8AYA - chains A and B; structure by X-ray diffraction, 1.74 A resolution.

[Chain A]
Protein: Abscisic acid receptor PYL1
Source organism: Citrus sinensis
Reference sequence: A0A067E666 (A0A067E666_CITSI); residues 1-209 here = UniProt positions 1-209
Chain sequence (209 residues; numbered 1 to 209; the number before each row is that of its first residue):
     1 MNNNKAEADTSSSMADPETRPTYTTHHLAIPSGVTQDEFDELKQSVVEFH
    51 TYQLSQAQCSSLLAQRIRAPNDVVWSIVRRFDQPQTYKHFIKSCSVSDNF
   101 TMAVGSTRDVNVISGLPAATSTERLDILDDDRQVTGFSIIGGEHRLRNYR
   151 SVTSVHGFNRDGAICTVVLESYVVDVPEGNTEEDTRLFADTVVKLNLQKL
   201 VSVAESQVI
Unresolved in the structure: 1-20, 209
Construct notes: conflict Ala57 (Asn in A0A067E666)
Ligand contacts: Quinabactin (A1O): Pro84, Lys88, His89, Phe90, Ile91, Arg108, Val110, Val112, Leu116, Pro117, Ala118, Ser121, Glu123, Phe137, Ile139, His144, Leu146, Tyr149, Phe188, Ala189, Val192, Val193, Asn196
What the authors report for this chain:
  - binding site for Quinabactin: His89, Arg108, Pro117, Glu123, Arg145, Asn196
  - specificity-determining residues: Val112, Phe137 (proposed by the authors, not directly observed)

[Chain B]
Protein: Protein phosphatase 2C 16
Source organism: Arabidopsis thaliana
Notes: EC 3.1.3.16
Reference sequence: Q9CAJ0 (P2C16_ARATH); numbering as in UniProt (aligned over 179-511)
Chain sequence (333 residues; row label = number of the first residue in the row):
   179 RSVYELDCIPLWGVVSIQGNRSEMEDAFAVSPHFLKLPIKMLMGDHEGMS
   229 PSATHLTGHFFGVYDGHGGHKVADYCRDRLHFALAEEIERIKDELCKRNT
   279 GEGRQVQWDKVFTSCFLTVDGEIEGKIGRAVVGSSDKVLEAVASETVGST
   329 AVVALVCSSHIVVSNCGDSRAVLFRGKEAMPLSVDHKPDREDEYARIENA
   379 GGKVIQWQGARVFGVLAMSRSIGDRYLKPYVIPEPEVTFMPRSREDECLI
   429 LASDGLWDVMNNQEVCEIARRRILMWHKKNGAPPLAERGKGIDPACQAAA
   479 DYLSMLALQKGSKDNISIIVIDLKAQRKFKTRT
Unresolved in the structure: 179-185, 222-230, 272-281, 309-313, 508-511
Construct notes: conflict Val192 (Thr in Q9CAJ0), Ala231 (Leu in Q9CAJ0)
Bound ions: Mn2+ site 1: Asp243, Gly244; Mn2+ site 2: Asp243, Asp432, Asp492; Mn2+ site 3: Asp298, Glu302, Gly401; Mn2+ site 4: Asp432, Asp436
UniProt features mapped onto this chain:
  - binding site (Mn(2+)): Asp243, Gly244, Asp432, Asp492
  - site: Trp385 (Lock)
  - mutagenesis: Gly246 (G246D: Reduced phosphatase activity, impaired affinity for PYR/PYL/RCAR receptors, and insensitivity to ABA)
What the authors report for this chain:
  - binding site for Quinabactin: Trp385

[Chain A / chain B interface]
Contacting residue pairs - 36 pairs, chain A then chain B:
  His89(A) - Glu323(B)  salt bridge
  His89(A) - Thr324(B)
  Phe90(A) - Thr324(B)
  Phe90(A) - Tyr404(B)  hydrophobic
  Lys92(A) - Ser200(B)  hydrogen bond
  Lys92(A) - Glu201(B)  salt bridge
  Ile113(A) - Gly246(B)
  Ile113(A) - Thr324(B)
  Ser114(A) - Glu203(B)  hydrogen bond
  Ser114(A) - His245(B)
  Ser114(A) - Gly246(B)  hydrogen bond (side chain-backbone)
  Gly115(A) - Arg389(B)  hydrogen bond (backbone-side chain)
  Gly115(A) - Val393(B)
  Leu116(A) - Gln386(B)
  Leu116(A) - Arg389(B)
  Leu116(A) - Val393(B)  hydrophobic
  Pro117(A) - Trp385(B)
  Pro117(A) - Gln386(B)
  Pro117(A) - Arg389(B)
  Pro117(A) - Gly392(B)
  Pro117(A) - Val393(B)
  Arg145(A) - Trp385(B)
  Leu146(A) - Trp385(B)  hydrophobic
  Pro177(A) - Trp385(B)  hydrophobic
  Asn180(A) - Gln384(B)  hydrogen bond (side chain-backbone)
  Asn180(A) - Trp385(B)
  Asp184(A) - Ile383(B)
  Thr185(A) - Trp385(B)
  Leu187(A) - Lys381(B)
  Leu187(A) - Ile383(B)  hydrophobic
  Leu187(A) - Phe391(B)  hydrophobic
  Phe188(A) - Trp385(B)  hydrophobic
  Phe188(A) - Phe391(B)
  Phe188(A) - Gly392(B)
  Thr191(A) - Phe391(B)
  Leu195(A) - Tyr404(B)  hydrophobic
Other interface residues (no listed pair), chain A (19 interface residues in all): Ala118
Other interface residues (no listed pair), chain B (18 interface residues in all): Gly247

[In short]
Chain A and chain B form an interface of 19 and 18 residues respectively; the contacts include 5 hydrogen
bonds and 2 salt bridges. Polar contacts include His89(A)-Glu323(B), Lys92(A)-Glu201(B) and
Lys92(A)-Ser200(B). Bound to chain A: Quinabactin. From the paper: a binding site for Quinabactin at His89(A),
Arg108(A) and Trp385(B) among others; specificity determinants Val112(A) and Phe137(A).
Chain A is Abscisic acid receptor PYL1 (Citrus sinensis) and chain B is Protein phosphatase 2C 16 (Arabidopsis
thaliana); the structure, X-RAY CRYSTAL STRUCTURE OF THE CsPYL1-A10-HAB1 TERNARY COMPLEX, was determined by
X-ray diffraction (same publication as 6ZUC, 8AY3, 8AY7, 8AY8 and 8AY9).
